PDB entry 6QN1 | electron microscopy, 3.28 A resolution | chains AI and AM of the 240 polymer chains in the assembly

# Chain AI (and AM)
Protein: Carbon dioxide concentrating mechanism protein CcmL
Organism: Klebsiella pneumoniae
Notes: chain AM of this document is another copy of the same molecule, construct and numbering; everything in this record applies to it too
UniProtKB: A0A486QTH6 (A0A486QTH6_KLEPN); residues 1-88 here = UniProt positions 1-88
Chain sequence (88 residues; row label = number of the first residue in the row):
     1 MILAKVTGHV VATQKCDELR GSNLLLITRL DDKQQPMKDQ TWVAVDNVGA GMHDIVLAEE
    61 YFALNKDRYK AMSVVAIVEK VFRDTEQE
Disordered / not traced: 66-68, 85-88

# Chain AI / chain AM interface
Residue-residue contacts - 37 pairs, chain AI then chain AM:
  Met1(AI) with Trp42(AM); Val43(AM), hydrogen bond (backbone-backbone); Val45(AM), hydrophobic
  Ile2(AI) with Trp42(AM)
  Arg29(AI) with Asp39(AM); Thr41(AM); Trp42(AM)
  Asp31(AI) with Asp39(AM)
  Asp32(AI) with Asp39(AM)
  Met37(AI) with Asp39(AM)
  Val48(AI) with Gln14(AM), hydrogen bond (backbone-side chain); Cys16(AM), hydrophobic
  Leu57(AI) with Val43(AM), hydrophobic
  Glu60(AI) with Tyr61(AM)
  Tyr61(AI) with Tyr61(AM)
  Phe62(AI) with Phe62(AM), hydrophobic
  Val75(AI) with Lys15(AM); Cys16(AM), hydrogen bond (backbone-backbone)
  Ala76(AI) with Gln14(AM); Lys15(AM)
  Ile77(AI) with Ala12(AM); Thr13(AM); Gln14(AM), hydrogen bond (backbone-backbone)
  Val78(AI) with Val10(AM), hydrophobic; Val11(AM)
  Glu79(AI) with Val11(AM), hydrogen bond (backbone-backbone); Thr13(AM), hydrogen bond
  Lys80(AI) with Val10(AM); Val11(AM), hydrogen bond (backbone-backbone)
  Val81(AI) with His9(AM); Leu26(AM), hydrophobic
  Phe82(AI) with Gly8(AM); His9(AM), hydrogen bond (backbone-backbone)
  Arg83(AI) with Thr7(AM); Leu26(AM)
  Asp84(AI) with Thr7(AM), hydrogen bond (backbone-backbone); Met52(AM)
Other interface residues (no listed pair), chain AI (23 interface residues in all): Leu3, Glu59
Other interface residues (no listed pair), chain AM (26 interface residues in all): Glu18, Leu19, Leu24, Lys38, Lys70, Ala71, Met72

# Overview
Chain AI and chain AM form an interface of 23 and 26 residues respectively, with 9 hydrogen bonds. Polar
contacts include Val48(AI)-Gln14(AM), Glu79(AI)-Thr13(AM) and Met1(AI)-Val43(AM).
Both chains are Carbon dioxide concentrating mechanism protein CcmL (Klebsiella pneumoniae). Entry 6QN1 (T=4
quasi-symmetric bacterial microcompartment particle) was determined by electron microscopy.
